PDB entry 5OVT | X-ray diffraction, 2.95 A resolution | chains A and G of the 14 polymer chains in the assembly

== Chain A (and G) ==
Molecule: BPH
From: Thiobacillus denitrificans
Notes: chain G of this document is another copy of the same molecule, construct and numbering; everything in this record applies to it too
Chain sequence (201 residues; row label = number of the first residue in the row):
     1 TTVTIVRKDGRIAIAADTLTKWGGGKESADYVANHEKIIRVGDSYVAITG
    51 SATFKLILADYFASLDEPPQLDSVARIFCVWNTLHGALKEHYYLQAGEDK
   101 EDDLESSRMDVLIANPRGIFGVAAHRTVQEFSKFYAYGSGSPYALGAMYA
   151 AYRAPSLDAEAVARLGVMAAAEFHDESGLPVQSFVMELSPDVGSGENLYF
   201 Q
Disordered / not traced: 96-102, 191-201
Modified / non-standard residues: Mse-109, Mse-148, Mse-168 (selenomethionine; parent Met); Mse-186 (selenomethionine; parent Leu)
Reported in the primary citation:
  - binding site for Epoxomicin: Thr-1
  - catalytic residues: Thr-1

== Chain A / chain G interface ==
Contacting residue pairs (45; chain A residue first):
  Trp-22(A) with Asp-110(G); Tyr-137(G), hydrophobic
  Glu-27(A) with Gln-129(G), hydrogen bond; Tyr-135(G)
  Asp-30(A) with Ser-132(G), hydrogen bond (backbone-side chain); Lys-133(G), salt bridge
  Tyr-31(A) with Phe-131(G); Ser-132(G), hydrogen bond (backbone-backbone); Lys-133(G); Phe-134(G), hydrophobic; Tyr-149(G)
  Val-32(A) with Gln-129(G); Glu-130(G)
  Ala-33(A) with Glu-130(G), hydrogen bond (backbone-backbone)
  Asn-34(A) with Val-74(G); Val-128(G), hydrogen bond (side chain-backbone); Gln-129(G); Glu-130(G), hydrogen bond (side chain-backbone)
  Ser-51(A) with Asp-103(G)
  Ala-52(A) with Thr-127(G)
  Thr-53(A) with Phe-78(G); Leu-104(G); His-125(G), hydrogen bond (side chain-backbone); Arg-126(G); Thr-127(G), hydrogen bond
  Phe-54(A) with Asp-103(G)
  Leu-56(A) with Val-74(G), hydrophobic; Val-128(G)
  Ile-57(A) with Phe-78(G), hydrophobic
  Asp-60(A) with Cys-79(G)
  His-91(A) with Asn-82(G), hydrogen bond (backbone-side chain)
  Tyr-92(A) with Asn-82(G); Leu-104(G); Arg-126(G)
  Tyr-93(A) with Asn-82(G), hydrogen bond (side chain-backbone); His-85(G); Gly-86(G), hydrogen bond (side chain-backbone); Leu-104(G); Glu-105(G), hydrogen bond (backbone-backbone)
  Leu-94(A) with Asp-103(G); Leu-104(G), hydrophobic
  Gln-95(A) with Asp-103(G), hydrogen bond (backbone-backbone); Leu-104(G); Glu-105(G)
  Arg-108(A) with Asp-103(G)
Other interface residues (no listed pair), chain A (21 interface residues in all): Thr-20
Other interface residues (no listed pair), chain G (25 interface residues in all): Lys-89, Ala-123

== In short ==
21 residues of chain A face 25 of chain G across their interface; the contacts include 13 hydrogen bonds and 1
salt bridge. Among the polar pairs are Asp-30(A)/Lys-133(G), Glu-27(A)/Gln-129(G) and Asp-30(A)/Ser-132(G).
The paper reports the catalytic residue Thr-1(A); a binding site for Epoxomicin at Thr-1(A).
Both chains are BPH (Thiobacillus denitrificans). Entry 5OVT (Thiobacillus denitrificans BPH in complex with
Epoxomicin) was determined by X-ray diffraction together with 5OVS and 5OVU from the same study.
